6Q1H - chains A and F of the 8 polymer chains in the assembly; structure by X-ray diffraction, 1.45 A resolution.

# Chain A (and F)
Name: Bacterial protein ORF C62
From: Pseudomonas aeruginosa
Notes: chain F of this document is another copy of the same molecule, construct and numbering; everything in this record applies to it too
UniProtKB: Q8GQ48 (Q8GQ48_PSEAI); residues 1-241 here correspond to UniProt positions 79-319 (UniProt number = residue number + 78)
Chain sequence (241 residues; row label = number of the first residue in the row):
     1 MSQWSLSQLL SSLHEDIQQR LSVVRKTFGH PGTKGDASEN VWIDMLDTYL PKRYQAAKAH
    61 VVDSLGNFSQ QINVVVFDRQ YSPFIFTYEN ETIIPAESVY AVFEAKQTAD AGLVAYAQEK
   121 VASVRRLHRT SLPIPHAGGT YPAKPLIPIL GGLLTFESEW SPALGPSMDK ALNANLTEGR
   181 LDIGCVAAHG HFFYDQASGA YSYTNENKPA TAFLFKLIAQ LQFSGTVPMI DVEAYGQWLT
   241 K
Disordered / not traced: 1
Sequence notes: engineered mutation N73 (Asp151 in Q8GQ48)

# Chain A / chain F interface
Contacting residue pairs (26):
  S2(A) - G29(F)
  S2(A) - K34(F)
  W4(A) - T27(F)
  W4(A) - F28(F)  hydrophobic
  W4(A) - G29(F)
  W4(A) - H30(F)
  Q8(A) - K26(F)
  L9(A) - T27(F)
  S12(A) - V23(F)
  S12(A) - T27(F)  hydrogen bond
  E15(A) - Q19(F)
  E15(A) - K26(F)  salt bridge
  Q19(A) - E15(F)
  Q19(A) - Q19(F)
  V23(A) - S12(F)
  K26(A) - Q8(F)
  K26(A) - E15(F)  salt bridge
  T27(A) - W4(F)
  T27(A) - Q8(F)
  T27(A) - L9(F)
  T27(A) - S12(F)  hydrogen bond
  F28(A) - W4(F)  hydrophobic
  G29(A) - S2(F)
  G29(A) - W4(F)
  H30(A) - W4(F)
  K34(A) - S2(F)
Interface residues without a listed pair, chain A (16 interface residues in all): Q3, D16
Interface residues without a listed pair, chain F (17 interface residues in all): Q3, D16, R25

# In short
Chain A and chain F form an interface of 16 and 17 residues respectively, with 2 hydrogen bonds and 2 salt
bridges. Polar contacts include E15(A)-K26(F) and S12(A)-T27(F).
Chain A and chain F are both Bacterial protein ORF C62 (Pseudomonas aeruginosa); the structure, Structure of
P. aeruginosa ATCC27853 NucC, cAAA-bound form, was determined by X-ray diffraction (same publication as 6P7O,
6P7P, 6P7Q and 6UXG).
